7WN6 - chains F and E of the 8 polymer chains in the assembly; structure by electron microscopy, 3.29 A resolution.

Chain F:
Protein: von Willebrand factor
From: Homo sapiens
Notes: fragment: D'D3 domain
UniProt: P04275 (VWF_HUMAN); residue numbers follow UniProt; this construct covers 764-1241
Amino-acid sequence (490 residues; row label = number of the first residue in the row):
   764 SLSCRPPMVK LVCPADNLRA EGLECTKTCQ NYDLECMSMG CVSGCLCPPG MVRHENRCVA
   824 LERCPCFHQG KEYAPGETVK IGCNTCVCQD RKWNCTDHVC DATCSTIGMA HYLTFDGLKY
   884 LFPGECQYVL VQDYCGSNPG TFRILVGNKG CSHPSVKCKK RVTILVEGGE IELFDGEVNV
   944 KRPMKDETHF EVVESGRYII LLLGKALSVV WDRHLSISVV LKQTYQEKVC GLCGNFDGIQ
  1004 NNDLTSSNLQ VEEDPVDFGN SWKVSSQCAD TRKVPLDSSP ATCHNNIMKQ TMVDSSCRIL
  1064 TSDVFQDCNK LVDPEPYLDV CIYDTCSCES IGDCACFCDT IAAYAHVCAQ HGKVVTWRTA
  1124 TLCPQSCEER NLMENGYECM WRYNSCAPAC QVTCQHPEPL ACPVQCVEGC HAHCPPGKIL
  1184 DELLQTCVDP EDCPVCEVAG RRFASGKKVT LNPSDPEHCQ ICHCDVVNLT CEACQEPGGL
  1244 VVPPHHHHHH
Unresolved in the structure: 1242-1253
Disulfide bonds: Cys767-Cys808, Cys776-Cys804, Cys788-Cys799, Cys792-Cys827, Cys810-Cys821, Cys829-Cys851, Cys846-Cys863, Cys849-Cys858, Cys867-Cys996, Cys889-Cys1031, Cys898-Cys993, Cys914-Cys921, Cys1046-Cys1089, Cys1060-Cys1084, Cys1071-Cys1111, Cys1091-Cys1099, Cys1101-Cys1126, Cys1130-Cys1173, Cys1149-Cys1169, Cys1153-Cys1165, Cys1157-Cys1196, Cys1177-Cys1190, Cys1199-Cys1227, Cys1222-Cys1237, Cys1225-Cys1234
Covalent attachments: N-acetylglucosamine (NAG) linked to Asn857, Asn1147, Asn1231
Sequence notes: engineered mutation Met1136 (Arg in P04275), Met1143 (Glu in P04275); expression tag (1242-1253)
Metal / ion sites: Ca2+: Asp879, Asn998, Asp1000, Ile1002, Asn1005, Asp1006
UniProt features mapped onto this chain:
  - region: Ser764 to Glu787 (Amino-terminal), Arg826 to Asp853 (CX)
  - glycosylation (N-linked (GlcNAc...) asparagine): Asn857, Asn1147, Asn1231
  - natural variant: Cys788 (C788Y: In VWD2), Thr791 (T791M: In VWD2), Arg816 (R816W: In VWD2), Arg854 (R854Q: In VWD2), Cys1060 (C1060R: In VWD2), Cys1149 (C1149R: In VWD1)
  - mutagenesis: Cys1149 (C1149R: Reduced secretion and increased intracellular retention. Similar phenotype; when associated with S-1169), Cys1169 (C1169S: Reduced secretion and increased intracellular retention. Similar phenotype; when associated with R-1149)
What the authors report for this chain:
  - self-association interface (contacts with another copy of this molecule); pairs are residue here / residue on that copy: Met1055-Ile1094 (hydrophobic contact), Val1056-Ile1094 (hydrophobic contact), Ile1094-Phe1100 (hydrophobic contact), Cys1097-Cys1097 (disulfide), Cys1142-Cys1142
  - conformationally variable residues (loop rearrangement, side-chain flip): Cys1091 to Cys1099, Cys1142

Chain E:
Protein: von Willebrand antigen 2
From: Homo sapiens
Notes: fragment: D1D2 domain
UniProt: P04275 (VWF_HUMAN); residue numbers follow UniProt; this construct covers 23-763
Amino-acid sequence (741 residues; row label = number of the first residue in the row):
    23 AEGTRGRSST ARCSLFGSDF VNTFDGSMYS FAGYCSYLLA GGCQKRSFSI IGDFQNGKRV
    83 SLSVYLGEFF DIHLFVNGTV TQGDQRVSMP YASKGLYLET EAGYYKLSGE AYGFVARIDG
   143 SGNFQVLLSD RYFNKTCGLC GNFNIFAEDD FMTQEGTLTS DPYDFANSWA LSSGEQWCER
   203 ASPPSSSCNI SSGEMQKGLW EQCQLLKSTS VFARCHPLVD PEPFVALCEK TLCECAGGLE
   263 CACPALLEYA RTCAQEGMVL YGWTDHSACS PVCPAGMEYR QCVSPCARTC QSLHINEMCQ
   323 ERCVDGCSCP EGQLLDEGLC VESTECPCVH SGKRYPPGTS LSRDCNTCIC RNSQWICSNE
   383 ECPGECLVTG QSHFKSFDNR YFTFSGICQY LLARDCQDHS FSIVIETVQC ADDRDAVCTR
   443 SVTVRLPGLH NSLVKLKHGA GVAMDGQDVQ LPLLKGDLRI QHTVTASVRL SYGEDLQMDW
   503 DGRGRLLVKL SPVYAGKTCG LCGNYNGNQG DDFLTPSGLA EPRVEDFGNA WKLHGDCQDL
   563 QKQHSDPCAL NPRMTRFSEE ACAVLTSPTF EACHRAVSPL PYLRNCRYDV CSCSDGRECL
   623 CGALASYAAA CAGRGVRVAW REPGRCELNC PKGQVYLQCG TPCNLTCRSL SYPDEECNEA
   683 CLEGCFCPPG LYMDERGDCV PKAQCPCYYD GEIFQPEDIF SDHHTMCYCE DGFMHCTMSG
   743 VPGSLLPDAV LSSPLSHRSK R
Unresolved in the structure: 23-29, 741-763
Disulfide bonds: Cys35-Cys162, Cys57-Cys200, Cys65-Cys159, Cys210-Cys255, Cys225-Cys250, Cys237-Cys275, Cys257-Cys263, Cys265-Cys291, Cys295-Cys329, Cys304-Cys325, Cys308-Cys321, Cys312-Cys348, Cys331-Cys342, Cys350-Cys372, Cys367-Cys384, Cys370-Cys379, Cys388-Cys524, Cys410-Cys559, Cys418-Cys521, Cys432-Cys440, Cys570-Cys613, Cys584-Cys608, Cys595-Cys633, Cys615-Cys621, Cys623-Cys648, Cys652-Cys687, Cys661-Cys683, Cys665-Cys679, Cys669-Cys707, Cys689-Cys701, Cys709-Cys731, Cys729-Cys738
Covalent attachments: N-acetylglucosamine (NAG) linked to Asn99, Asn156
Metal / ion sites: Ca2+ site 1: Asp47, Asn164, Asn166, Phe168, Asp172; Ca2+ site 2: Asp400, Asn528, Asn530, Asp533, Asp534
UniProt features mapped onto this chain:
  - glycosylation (N-linked (GlcNAc...) asparagine): Asn99, Asn156, Asn211, Asn666
  - natural variant: Arg273 (R273W: In VWD1 and VWD3), Trp377 (W377C: In VWD3), Asn528 (N528S: In VWD2), Gly550 (G550R: In VWD2)

Chain F / chain E interface:
Pairs across the interface - 49 pairs, chain F then chain E:
  Arg782(F) - Asn453(E)
  Asp796(F) - Arg416(E)  hydrogen bond (backbone-side chain)
  Glu798(F) - Ser424(E)
  Glu798(F) - Arg447(E)  salt bridge
  Met800(F) - Arg447(E)
  Met802(F) - Leu455(E)  hydrophobic
  Phe830(F) - Ser539(E)  hydrogen bond (backbone-side chain)
  His831(F) - Leu541(E)
  Trp856(F) - Ser539(E)
  Glu888(F) - Ala114(E)
  Glu888(F) - Tyr119(E)  hydrogen bond (backbone-side chain)
  Gln890(F) - Met320(E)
  Val892(F) - Leu315(E)  hydrophobic
  Arg906(F) - Asn318(E)
  Asn911(F) - Tyr119(E)
  Lys912(F) - Tyr119(E)
  Leu928(F) - Glu319(E)
  Gly1001(F) - Asn530(E)  hydrogen bond (backbone-side chain)
  Gln1003(F) - Asn530(E)
  Gln1003(F) - Gln531(E)
  Gln1003(F) - Gly532(E)  hydrogen bond (side chain-backbone)
  Asn1004(F) - Gly529(E)  hydrogen bond (side chain-backbone)
  Asn1011(F) - Val351(E)
  Asn1011(F) - Ser375(E)
  Asn1011(F) - Gln376(E)
  Asn1011(F) - Trp377(E)  hydrogen bond (backbone-backbone)
  Leu1012(F) - Trp377(E)
  Leu1012(F) - Cys379(E)
  Gln1013(F) - Val351(E)
  Gln1013(F) - His352(E)
  Gln1013(F) - Trp377(E)
  Gln1013(F) - Cys379(E)
  Val1014(F) - Arg365(E)
  Glu1016(F) - His352(E)  salt bridge
  Glu1016(F) - Arg597(E)
  Asp1020(F) - Ser353(E)
  Asp1020(F) - Gly354(E)
  Val1027(F) - Ile317(E)  hydrophobic
  Ser1029(F) - Thr311(E)
  Ser1029(F) - Gln313(E)  hydrogen bond (side chain-backbone)
  Ser1029(F) - Ser314(E)
  Gln1030(F) - Pro112(E)
  Gln1030(F) - Glu121(E)  hydrogen bond
  Gln1030(F) - Thr122(E)
  Gln1030(F) - Glu123(E)  hydrogen bond
  Cys1031(F) - Glu121(E)
  Leu1039(F) - Thr588(E)  hydrogen bond (backbone-side chain)
  Lys1073(F) - Pro544(E)
  Leu1074(F) - Pro544(E)
Also at the interface, not in a pair above, chain F (49 interface residues in all): Leu781, Glu784, Gln793, Asn794, Leu797, Gln832, Gly833, Ile844, Leu908, Lys920, Arg945, Ile1002, Glu1015, Trp1025, Lys1026, Ala1032, Lys1036, Pro1038
Also at the interface, not in a pair above, chain E (54 interface residues in all): Ser115, Lys116, Ala133, Cys370, Leu413, Val426, His452, Ala542, Arg545, Asp548, Ala552, Trp553, Lys554, Leu555, Ala598, Pro601, Leu602

Overview:
49 residues of chain F face 54 of chain E across their interface, with 11 hydrogen bonds and 2 salt bridges.
Polar contacts include Glu798(F)-Arg447(E), Glu1016(F)-His352(E) and Asp796(F)-Arg416(E). N-acetylglucosamine
is covalently linked to Asn857(F), Asn1147(F) and Asn1231(F). The paper reports conformational variability at
Cys1091(F) and Cys1142(F); a self-association interface involving Met1055(F), Val1056(F) and Ile1094(F) among
others.
Chain F is von Willebrand factor and chain E is von Willebrand antigen 2, both from Homo sapiens; the
structure, Cryo-EM structure of VWF D'D3 dimer (R1136M/E1143M mutant) complexed with D1D2 at 3.29 angstron
resolution (2 ..., was determined by electron microscopy, deposited together with 7WN3 and 7WN4.
